1LN3 - chain A; structure by X-ray diffraction, 2.90 A resolution.

# Chain A
Molecule: Phosphatidylcholine transfer protein
From: Homo sapiens
Reference sequence: Q9UKL6 (PPCT_HUMAN); residue numbers follow UniProt; this construct covers 1-214
Amino-acid sequence (214 residues; numbered 1 to 214; the number before each row is that of its first residue):
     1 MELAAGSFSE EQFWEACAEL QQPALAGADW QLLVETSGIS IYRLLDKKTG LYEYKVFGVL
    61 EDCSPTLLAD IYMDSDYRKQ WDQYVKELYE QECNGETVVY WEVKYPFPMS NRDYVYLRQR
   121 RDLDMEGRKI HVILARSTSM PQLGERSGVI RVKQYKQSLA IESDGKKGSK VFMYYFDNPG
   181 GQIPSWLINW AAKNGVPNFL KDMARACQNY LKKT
Not modelled in the structure: 1-7, 211-214
Differences from the reference sequence: modified residue (1, 73, 109, 125, 140, 173, 203)
Modified / non-standard residues: Mse-1 (selenomethionine); Mse-73, Mse-109, Mse-125, Mse-140, Mse-173, Mse-203 (selenomethionine; parent Met)
Swiss-Prot annotation at these positions:
  - binding site (a 1,2-diacyl-sn-glycero-3-phosphocholine): Tyr-72, Arg-78, Gln-157
  - modified residue: Mse-1 (N-acetylmethionine), Ser-139 (Phosphoserine)
  - mutagenesis: Cys-63 (C63A: Reduces activity by 20%)
Cystine bridges: Cys-63/Cys-207
Residues lining bound ligands: palmitoyl-linoleoyl phosphatidylcholine (CPL; 1-palmitoyl-2-linoleoyl-sn-glycero-3-phosphocholine): Leu-33, Val-34, Ile-41, Tyr-54, Val-56, Leu-60, Leu-68, Tyr-72, Arg-78, Tyr-84, Trp-101, Val-103, Lys-104, Tyr-105, Tyr-114, Tyr-116, Tyr-155, Gln-157, Leu-159, Val-171, Mse-173, Tyr-175, Ile-183, Leu-187, Ile-188, Trp-190, Ala-191, Ala-192, Val-196, Phe-199, Leu-200, Mse-203

# Overview
Chain A binds palmitoyl-linoleoyl phosphatidylcholine. UniProt lists 3 residues binding
1,2-diacyl-sn-glycero-3-phosphocholine and one mutagenesis site.
Chain A is Phosphatidylcholine transfer protein (Homo sapiens); the structure, Structure of Human
Phosphatidylcholine Transfer Protein in Complex with Palmitoyl-Linoleoyl Phosphatidylcholine (Seleno-Met
Protein), was determined by X-ray diffraction (same publication as 1LN1 and 1LN2).
